PDB entry 3ILG | X-ray diffraction, 1.90 A resolution | chains B and D of the 4 polymer chains in the assembly

# Chain B (and D)
Molecule: Insulin B chain
From: Homo sapiens
Notes: chain D of this document is another copy of the same molecule, construct and numbering; everything in this record applies to it too
Reference sequence: P01308 (INS_HUMAN); residues 1-30 here correspond to UniProt positions 25-54 (UniProt number = residue number + 24)
Sequence (30 residues; row label = number of the first residue in the row):
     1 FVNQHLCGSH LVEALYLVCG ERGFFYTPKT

# Interface between chain B and chain D
Residue-residue contacts (29):
  Gly8(B) - Tyr16(D)
  Ser9(B) - Glu13(D)
  Ser9(B) - Tyr16(D)
  Val12(B) - Val12(D)
  Val12(B) - Tyr16(D)  hydrophobic
  Val12(B) - Phe24(D)  hydrophobic
  Glu13(B) - Ser9(D)
  Glu13(B) - Glu13(D)
  Tyr16(B) - Gly8(D)
  Tyr16(B) - Ser9(D)
  Tyr16(B) - Val12(D)  hydrophobic
  Tyr16(B) - Tyr26(D)  hydrophobic
  Glu21(B) - Pro28(D)
  Gly23(B) - Tyr26(D)
  Gly23(B) - Pro28(D)
  Phe24(B) - Val12(D)  hydrophobic
  Phe24(B) - Phe24(D)  hydrophobic
  Phe24(B) - Phe25(D)
  Phe24(B) - Tyr26(D)  hydrogen bond (backbone-backbone)
  Phe25(B) - Phe24(D)
  Phe25(B) - Phe25(D)  hydrophobic
  Tyr26(B) - Tyr16(D)
  Tyr26(B) - Gly20(D)
  Tyr26(B) - Gly23(D)
  Tyr26(B) - Phe24(D)  hydrogen bond (backbone-backbone)
  Pro28(B) - Gly20(D)
  Pro28(B) - Glu21(D)
  Pro28(B) - Gly23(D)
  Thr30(B) - Glu21(D)
Interface residues without a listed pair, chain B (13 interface residues in all): Gly20
Interface residues without a listed pair, chain D (13 interface residues in all): Lys29

# Summary
Chain B and chain D each contribute 13 residues to their interface; the contacts include 2 hydrogen bonds. Its
one hydrogen bond, Phe24(B)-Tyr26(D), is backbone to backbone.
Both chains are Insulin B chain (Homo sapiens). Entry 3ILG (Crystal structure of humnan insulin Sr+2 complex)
was determined by X-ray diffraction.
